PDB entry 8D2Y | X-ray diffraction, 1.22 A resolution | chain A

[Chain A]
Molecule: D-ornithine/D-lysine decarboxylase
Organism: Salmonella enterica subsp. enterica serovar Typhimurium
Notes: EC 4.1.1.116
UniProt: Q8ZNC4 (DOKDC_SALTY); numbering as in UniProt (aligned over 1-465)
Sequence (477 residues; numbered 1 to 477; the number before each row is that of its first residue):
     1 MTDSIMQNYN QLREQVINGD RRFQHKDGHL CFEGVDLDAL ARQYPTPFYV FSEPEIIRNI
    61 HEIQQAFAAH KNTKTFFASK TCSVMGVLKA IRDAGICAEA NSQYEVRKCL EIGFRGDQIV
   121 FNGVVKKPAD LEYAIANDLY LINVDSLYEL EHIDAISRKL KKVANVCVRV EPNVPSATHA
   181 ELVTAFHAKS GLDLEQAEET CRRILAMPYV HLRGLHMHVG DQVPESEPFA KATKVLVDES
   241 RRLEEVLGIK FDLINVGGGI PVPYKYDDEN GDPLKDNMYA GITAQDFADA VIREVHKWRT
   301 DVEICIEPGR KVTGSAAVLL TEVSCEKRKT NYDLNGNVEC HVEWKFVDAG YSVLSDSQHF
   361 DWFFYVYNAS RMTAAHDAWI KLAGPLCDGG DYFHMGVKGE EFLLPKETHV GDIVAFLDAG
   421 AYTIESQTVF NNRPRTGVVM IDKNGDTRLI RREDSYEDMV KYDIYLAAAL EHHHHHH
Disordered / not traced: 176-182, 469-477
Modified positions: Lys80 ((2S)-2-amino-6-[[3-hydroxy-2-methyl-5-(phosphonooxymethyl)pyridin-4-yl]methylideneamino]hexanoic acid; LLP)
Construct notes: engineered mutation Phe430 (Tyr in Q8ZNC4); expression tag (466-477)
Ion coordination: K+: Ile204, Leu205, Met207, Val210
Curated features (UniProtKB/Swiss-Prot):
  - active site: Cys387 (Proton donor)
  - binding site (pyridoxal 5'-phosphate): Gly259, Glu307 to Arg310, Tyr422
  - modified residue: Lys80 (N6-(pyridoxal phosphate)lysine)

[In short]
Ile204, Leu205, Met207 and Val210 coordinate K+. From UniProt: active-site residue Cys387 and 6 pyridoxal
5'-phosphate-binding residues.
Chain A is D-ornithine/D-lysine decarboxylase (Salmonella enterica subsp. enterica serovar Typhimurium); the
structure, Y430F mutant of D-ornithine/D-lysine decarboxylase, was determined by X-ray diffraction together
with 8D4I, 8D5D, 8D5R and 8D88 from the same study.
